PDB entry 7EGM | electron microscopy, 3.60 A resolution | chains H and E of the 8 polymer chains in the assembly

Chain H:
Name: Transcription regulatory protein SNF12
From: Saccharomyces cerevisiae (strain ATCC 204508 / S288c)
Reference sequence: P53628 (SNF12_YEAST); numbering as in UniProt (aligned over 1-566)
Chain sequence (566 residues; numbered 1 to 566; the number before each row is that of its first residue):
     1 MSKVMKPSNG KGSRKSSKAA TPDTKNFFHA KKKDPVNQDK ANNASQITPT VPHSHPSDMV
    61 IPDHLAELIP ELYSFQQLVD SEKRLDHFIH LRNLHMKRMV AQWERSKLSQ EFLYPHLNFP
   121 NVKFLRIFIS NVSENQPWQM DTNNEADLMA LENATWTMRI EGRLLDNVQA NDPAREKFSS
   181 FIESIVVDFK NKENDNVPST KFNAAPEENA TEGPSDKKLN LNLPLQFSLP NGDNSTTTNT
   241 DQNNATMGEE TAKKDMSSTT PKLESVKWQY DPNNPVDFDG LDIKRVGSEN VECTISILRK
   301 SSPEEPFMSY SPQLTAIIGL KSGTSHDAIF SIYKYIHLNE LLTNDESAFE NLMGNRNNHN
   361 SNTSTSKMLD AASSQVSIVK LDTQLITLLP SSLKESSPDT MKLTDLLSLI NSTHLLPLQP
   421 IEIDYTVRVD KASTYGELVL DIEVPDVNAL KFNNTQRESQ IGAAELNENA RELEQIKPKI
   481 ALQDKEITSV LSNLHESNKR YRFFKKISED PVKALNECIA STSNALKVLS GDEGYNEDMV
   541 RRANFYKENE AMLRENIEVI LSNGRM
Unresolved in the structure: 1-52, 139-152, 191-262, 271-277, 346-374, 445-448
From the paper describing this entry:
  - mutagenesis - G287K: decreased growth in response to elevated salt condition at 37  degC
  - mutagenesis - G287K: increased growth in response to copper sulfate

Chain E:
Name: SWI/SNF complex subunit SWI3
From: Saccharomyces cerevisiae (strain ATCC 204508 / S288c)
Reference sequence: P32591 (SWI3_YEAST); numbering as in UniProt (aligned over 1-825)
Chain sequence (836 residues; numbered 1 to 836; the number before each row is that of its first residue):
     1 MENTLGEGST VNASVDVDQH GNDNNSDSNA NAAVAGVANT DTAGEESQQQ DESLKDEATV
    61 PNTRDAESEA ITVTAKQQPT MQANKLDSQE TPSTEESRAQ NVFGQDNEDS DNLFGETESS
   121 VSNNEANTPS IPTNPVDNEN NKPAIKEDST IQDSNGDVKN MEDVKIQKEE EPENNTVIEG
   181 VKEESQPDEN TKEMDEVEED DEDDDQPMIS PDNSIFGDTK SESKQLGNTS SVANTPSEIP
   241 DAHKAEQEDI IEKTESVDKK VDSGEERNEQ EREIMNDHSK SANPKKTTIT RVEPETFEIP
   301 QAHEIVIPSY SKWFNLEKIH SIEVQSLPEF FTNRIPSKTP EVYMRYRNFM VNSYRLNPNE
   361 YFSVTTARRN VSGDAAALFR LHKFLTKWGL INYQVDSKLL PKNIEPPLTS QYSTRHDAPR
   421 GLFPFESYKP SVQLPDMAKL KKMMNTSDSE STLYKYLKES KRKYDEITHP PSTTDDENGD
   481 KNDNGGKMNN EVSTSTSMTG DANLLEEGET SRPLKKVKIL EQIDENWSKE DLQKLLKGIQ
   541 EFGADWYKVA KNVGNKSPEQ CILRFLQLPI EDKFLYGDGN GKGDNDNGLG PLKYAPHLPF
   601 SKSENPVLST IAFLVGLVNP KTVQSMTQRA IQSAESIKSQ KEEISDQKPI EHIKEGSEIA
   661 ISSLGYRSHI FATNEERQMN FLTNELIRLQ MEKLDAKLNH LKKLEKFMEL ERKTLERQQE
   721 NLLIQRLNFN QNSSKIVNVL SKCLNLISDS NINNSSVAEK EEIRSQIDHF KSMLSKPETL
   781 SIGKNPFNKP NIETGENHNG QSISNENDVK PISIEAPQFY RYWSAGGSGG HHHHHH
Unresolved in the structure: 1-297, 471-512, 580-586, 749-761, 782-836
Construct notes: expression tag (826-836)

How chain H and chain E interact:
Pairs across the interface - 84 pairs, chain H then chain E:
  Leu-65(H) / Met-679(E)  hydrophobic
  Leu-68(H) / Glu-676(E)
  Leu-68(H) / Met-679(E)  hydrophobic
  Ile-69(H) / Met-679(E)
  Ile-69(H) / Asn-680(E)
  Ile-69(H) / Thr-683(E)
  Glu-71(H) / Asn-680(E)
  Glu-71(H) / Thr-683(E)
  Glu-71(H) / Ile-687(E)
  Leu-72(H) / Thr-683(E)
  Phe-75(H) / Gln-690(E)
  Leu-78(H) / Gln-690(E)
  Leu-78(H) / Leu-694(E)  hydrophobic
  Val-79(H) / Gln-690(E)
  Glu-82(H) / Gln-690(E)
  Glu-82(H) / Leu-694(E)
  Glu-82(H) / Lys-697(E)  salt bridge
  Leu-85(H) / Leu-694(E)  hydrophobic
  Leu-85(H) / Lys-697(E)
  Leu-85(H) / Leu-698(E)  hydrophobic
  Asp-86(H) / Lys-697(E)
  Arg-92(H) / Leu-704(E)
  Arg-92(H) / Met-708(E)  hydrogen bond
  His-95(H) / Glu-711(E)  salt bridge
  Met-96(H) / Leu-704(E)  hydrophobic
  Met-96(H) / Phe-707(E)  hydrophobic
  Trp-103(H) / Thr-714(E)
  Gln-110(H) / Asn-721(E)
  Gln-110(H) / Gln-725(E)
  Glu-111(H) / Asn-721(E)  hydrogen bond
  Phe-112(H) / Thr-714(E)
  Phe-112(H) / Gln-718(E)
  Tyr-114(H) / Ile-724(E)  hydrophobic
  Pro-115(H) / Arg-717(E)
  Pro-115(H) / Asn-721(E)
  Leu-117(H) / Glu-720(E)
  Leu-117(H) / Ile-724(E)  hydrophobic
  Glu-458(H) / Arg-717(E)  salt bridge
  Ile-461(H) / Leu-710(E)  hydrophobic
  Glu-468(H) / Lys-703(E)
  Asn-469(H) / Lys-703(E)
  Glu-472(H) / Lys-703(E)
  Leu-473(H) / His-700(E)
  Ile-480(H) / Lys-693(E)
  Ile-480(H) / Lys-697(E)
  Gln-483(H) / Leu-689(E)
  Gln-483(H) / Glu-692(E)
  Gln-483(H) / Lys-693(E)
  Asp-484(H) / Lys-693(E)  salt bridge
  Glu-486(H) / Leu-689(E)
  Ile-487(H) / Leu-686(E)
  Ile-487(H) / Leu-689(E)
  Ile-487(H) / Gln-690(E)
  Val-490(H) / Leu-682(E)
  Val-490(H) / Leu-686(E)  hydrophobic
  Leu-491(H) / Leu-686(E)  hydrophobic
  Asn-493(H) / Leu-682(E)
  Leu-494(H) / Met-679(E)  hydrophobic
  Leu-494(H) / Leu-682(E)
  Ser-497(H) / Glu-675(E)  hydrogen bond
  Ser-497(H) / Gln-678(E)
  Ser-497(H) / Met-679(E)
  Asn-498(H) / Met-679(E)
  Arg-500(H) / Glu-675(E)  salt bridge
  Tyr-501(H) / Ala-672(E)
  Tyr-501(H) / Glu-676(E)  hydrogen bond
  Phe-504(H) / Ser-668(E)  hydrogen bond (backbone-side chain)
  Phe-504(H) / Phe-671(E)  hydrophobic
  Phe-504(H) / Ala-672(E)  hydrophobic
  Ile-507(H) / Ser-668(E)
  Ser-508(H) / Gly-665(E)
  Ser-508(H) / Ser-668(E)
  Ser-508(H) / His-669(E)
  Pro-511(H) / Ile-661(E)
  Leu-515(H) / Leu-664(E)  hydrophobic
  Glu-533(H) / Gly-421(E)
  Gly-534(H) / Leu-422(E)
  Tyr-535(H) / Pro-424(E)
  Glu-537(H) / Pro-424(E)
  Glu-537(H) / Glu-426(E)  hydrogen bond (side chain-backbone)
  Glu-537(H) / Tyr-428(E)  hydrogen bond
  Val-540(H) / Phe-425(E)  hydrophobic
  Tyr-546(H) / Phe-425(E)
  Glu-558(H) / Lys-312(E)  salt bridge
Interface residues without a listed pair, chain H (63 interface residues in all): Ile-89, Val-100, Gly-462, Glu-465, Ile-476, Lys-505, Val-512, Arg-541, Val-559, Ser-562, Asn-563
Interface residues without a listed pair, chain E (50 interface residues in all): Ser-309, Glu-685, Met-691, Ala-696, Leu-701, Asn-728

Overview:
63 residues of chain H and 50 residues of chain E are in contact; the contacts include 7 hydrogen bonds and 6
salt bridges. Polar contacts include Glu-82(H)/Lys-697(E), His-95(H)/Glu-711(E) and Glu-458(H)/Arg-717(E). The
paper reports that G287K of chain H reduces growth in response to elevated salt condition at 37  degC; G287K
of chain H increases growth in response to copper sulfate.
Here chain H is Transcription regulatory protein SNF12 and chain E is SWI/SNF complex subunit SWI3, both from
Saccharomyces cerevisiae (strain ATCC 204508 / S288c). Entry 7EGM (The SRM module of SWI/SNF-nucleosome
complex) was determined by electron microscopy, deposited together with 7EG6 and 7EGP.
